PDB entry 4YFK | X-ray diffraction, 3.57 A resolution | chains C and F of the 6 polymer chains in the assembly

[Chain C]
Name: DNA-directed RNA polymerase subunit beta
Source organism: Escherichia coli O139:H28 (strain E24377A / ETEC)
Notes: EC 2.7.7.6
UniProtKB: A7ZUK1 (RPOB_ECO24); numbering as in UniProt (aligned over 1-1342)
Sequence (1342 residues; each row starts with the number of its first residue):
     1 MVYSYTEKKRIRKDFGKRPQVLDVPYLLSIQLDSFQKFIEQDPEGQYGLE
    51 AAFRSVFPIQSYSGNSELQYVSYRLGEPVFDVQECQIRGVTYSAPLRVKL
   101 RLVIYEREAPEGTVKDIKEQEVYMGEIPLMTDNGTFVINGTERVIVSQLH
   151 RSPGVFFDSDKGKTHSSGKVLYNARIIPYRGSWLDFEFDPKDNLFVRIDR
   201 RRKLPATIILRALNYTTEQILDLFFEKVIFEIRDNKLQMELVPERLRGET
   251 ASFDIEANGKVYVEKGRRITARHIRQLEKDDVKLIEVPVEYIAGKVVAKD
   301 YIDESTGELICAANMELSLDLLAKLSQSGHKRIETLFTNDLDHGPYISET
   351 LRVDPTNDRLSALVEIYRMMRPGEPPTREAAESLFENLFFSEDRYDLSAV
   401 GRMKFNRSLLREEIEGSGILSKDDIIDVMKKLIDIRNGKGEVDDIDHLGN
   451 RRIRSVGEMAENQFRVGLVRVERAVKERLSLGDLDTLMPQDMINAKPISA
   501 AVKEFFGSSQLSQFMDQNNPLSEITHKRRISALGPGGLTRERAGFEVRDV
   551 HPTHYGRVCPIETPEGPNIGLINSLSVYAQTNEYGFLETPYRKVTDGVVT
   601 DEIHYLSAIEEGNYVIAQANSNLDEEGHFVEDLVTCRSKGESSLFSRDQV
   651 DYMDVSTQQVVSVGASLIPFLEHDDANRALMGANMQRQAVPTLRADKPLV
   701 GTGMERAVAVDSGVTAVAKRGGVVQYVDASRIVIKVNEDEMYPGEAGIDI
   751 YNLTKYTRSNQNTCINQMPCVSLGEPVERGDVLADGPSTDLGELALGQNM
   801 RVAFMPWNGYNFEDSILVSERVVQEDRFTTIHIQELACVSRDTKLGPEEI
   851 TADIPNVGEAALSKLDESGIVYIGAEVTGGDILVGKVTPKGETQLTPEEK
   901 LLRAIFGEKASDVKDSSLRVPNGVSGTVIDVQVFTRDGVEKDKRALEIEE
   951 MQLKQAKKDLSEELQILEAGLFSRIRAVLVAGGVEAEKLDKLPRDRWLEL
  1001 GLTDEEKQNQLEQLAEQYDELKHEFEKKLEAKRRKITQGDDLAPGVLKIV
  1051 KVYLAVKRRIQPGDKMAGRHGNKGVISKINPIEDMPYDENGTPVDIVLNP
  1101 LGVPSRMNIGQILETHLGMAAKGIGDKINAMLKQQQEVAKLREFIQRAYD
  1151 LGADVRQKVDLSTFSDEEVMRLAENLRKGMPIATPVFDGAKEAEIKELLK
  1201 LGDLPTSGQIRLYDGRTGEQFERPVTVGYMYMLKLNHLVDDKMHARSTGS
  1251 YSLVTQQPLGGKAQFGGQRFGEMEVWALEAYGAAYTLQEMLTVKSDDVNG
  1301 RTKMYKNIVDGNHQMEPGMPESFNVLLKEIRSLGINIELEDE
Not modelled in the structure: 1-2
Ion coordination: Mg2+: E813 (shared with 2 residues of chain D)
Small-molecule neighbours: 4C6 (3,5-dimethyl-N-{2-[4-(4-methylbenzyl)piperidin-1-yl]-3,4-dioxocyclobut-1-en-1-yl}-1,2-oxazole-4-sulfonamide): F1270, G1271, E1272, V1275, L1291, L1326, I1330, I1337
Swiss-Prot annotation at these positions:
  - modified residue (N6-acetyllysine): K1022, K1200
From the paper describing this entry:
  - binding site for 4C6: L1326

[Chain F]
Name: RNA polymerase sigma factor RpoD
Source organism: Escherichia coli (strain K12)
UniProtKB: P00579 (RPOD_ECOLI); residues 1-613 here = UniProt positions 1-613
Sequence (613 residues; each row starts with the number of its first residue):
     1 MEQNPQSQLKLLVTRGKEQGYLTYAEVNDHLPEDIVDSDQIEDIIQMIND
    51 MGIQVMEEAPDADDLMLAENTADEDAAEAAAQVLSSVESEIGRTTDPVRM
   101 YMREMGTVELLTREGEIDIAKRIEDGINQVQCSVAEYPEAITYLLEQYDR
   151 VEAEEARLSDLITGFVDPNAEEDLAPTATHVGSELSQEDLDDDEDEDEED
   201 GDDDSADDDNSIDPELAREKFAELRAQYVVTRDTIKAKGRSHATAQEEIL
   251 KLSEVFKQFRLVPKQFDYLVNSMRVMMDRVRTQERLIMKLCVEQCKMPKK
   301 NFITLFTGNETSDTWFNAAIAMNKPWSEKLHDVSEEVHRALQKLQQIEEE
   351 TGLTIEQVKDINRRMSIGEAKARRAKKEMVEANLRLVISIAKKYTNRGLQ
   401 FLDLIQEGNIGLMKAVDKFEYRRGYKFSTYATWWIRQAITRSIADQARTI
   451 RIPVHMIETINKLNRISRQMLQEMGREPTPEELAERMLMPEDKIRKVLKI
   501 AKEPISMETPIGDDEDSHLGDFIEDTTLELPLDSATTESLRAATHDVLAG
   551 LTAREAKVLRMRFGIDMNTDYTLEEVGKQFDVTRERIRQIEAKALRKLRH
   601 PSRSEVLRSFLDD
Not modelled in the structure: 1-93, 168-212, 237-242, 613
Swiss-Prot annotation at these positions:
  - DNA-binding region: L573 to A592 (H-T-H motif)
  - region: R584 to R599 (Interaction with anti-sigma factors)
  - motif: D403 to Q406 (Interaction with polymerase core subunit RpoC)
  - site: R562 (Interaction with anti-sigma factors)
  - mutagenesis: A553 (A553D: Disrupts the interaction with Escherichia phage lambda antitermination protein Q), R596 (R596D/E: 2-fold reduction in activation of class II Crp-dependent promoters)

[How chain C and chain F interact]
Pairs across the interface (50; chain C residue first):
  R97(C) - G475(F)
  Y123(C) - G475(F)
  Q490(C) - Q472(F)  hydrogen bond
  N494(C) - L471(F)
  A495(C) - L471(F)  hydrophobic
  N856(C) - D612(F)
  P897(C) - G564(F)
  P897(C) - I565(F)
  E898(C) - L540(F)
  E898(C) - R541(F)
  E898(C) - T544(F)
  E898(C) - I565(F)
  K900(C) - F563(F)
  L901(C) - F563(F)
  L901(C) - I565(F)  hydrophobic
  L901(C) - L595(F)  hydrophobic
  L902(C) - L607(F)
  L902(C) - F610(F)  hydrophobic
  L902(C) - L611(F)  hydrophobic
  A904(C) - F563(F)  hydrophobic
  A904(C) - L595(F)
  I905(C) - L595(F)  hydrophobic
  I905(C) - L598(F)  hydrophobic
  I905(C) - R599(F)  hydrogen bond (backbone-side chain)
  F906(C) - S604(F)
  F906(C) - L607(F)  hydrophobic
  F906(C) - R608(F)
  F906(C) - L611(F)  hydrophobic
  E908(C) - L611(F)
  D937(C) - T479(F)
  P1044(C) - K502(F)
  G1045(C) - K499(F)
  T1248(C) - P531(F)
  S1250(C) - E524(F)  hydrogen bond
  Y1251(C) - E524(F)
  Y1251(C) - D525(F)  hydrogen bond (backbone-backbone)
  Y1251(C) - L528(F)  hydrophobic
  S1252(C) - I523(F)
  L1253(C) - I523(F)  hydrogen bond (backbone-backbone)
  L1253(C) - D525(F)
  V1254(C) - G520(F)
  Q1256(C) - D525(F)  hydrogen bond
  Q1256(C) - L528(F)
  L1259(C) - F522(F)
  L1259(C) - I523(F)
  L1259(C) - E524(F)
  R1301(C) - L528(F)
  Y1305(C) - P531(F)  hydrophobic
  Y1305(C) - L532(F)
  K1306(C) - S534(F)
Other interface residues (no listed pair), chain C (41 interface residues in all): V122, E126, G373, K496, D842, E899, R903, D1041, G1261, V1298, T1302, D1310
Other interface residues (no listed pair), chain F (39 interface residues in all): R99, Q469, R476, P480, D521, A535, E538, L548, L559

[Summary]
41 residues of chain C face 39 of chain F across their interface, with 6 hydrogen bonds. Among the polar pairs
are Q490(C)-Q472(F), I905(C)-R599(F) and S1250(C)-E524(F). Ligands of chain C: compound 4C6. Curated
annotation (UniProt) lists 2 mutagenesis sites on chain F. The paper reports a binding site for 4C6 at
L1326(C).
Here chain C is DNA-directed RNA polymerase subunit beta (Escherichia coli O139:H28 (strain E24377A / ETEC))
and chain F is RNA polymerase sigma factor RpoD (Escherichia coli (strain K12)). Entry 4YFK (Escherichia coli
RNA polymerase in complex with squaramide compound 8) was determined by X-ray diffraction (same publication as
4YFN and 4YFX).
